6LTS - chains D and H of the 8 polymer chains in the assembly; structure by X-ray diffraction, 3.45 A resolution.

Chain D:
Molecule: DNA-directed RNA polymerase subunit beta'
Source organism: Thermus thermophilus HB8
Notes: EC 2.7.7.6
UniProt: Q8RQE8 (RPOC_THET8); residue numbers follow UniProt; this construct covers 1-1524
Sequence (1524 residues; row label = number of the first residue in the row):
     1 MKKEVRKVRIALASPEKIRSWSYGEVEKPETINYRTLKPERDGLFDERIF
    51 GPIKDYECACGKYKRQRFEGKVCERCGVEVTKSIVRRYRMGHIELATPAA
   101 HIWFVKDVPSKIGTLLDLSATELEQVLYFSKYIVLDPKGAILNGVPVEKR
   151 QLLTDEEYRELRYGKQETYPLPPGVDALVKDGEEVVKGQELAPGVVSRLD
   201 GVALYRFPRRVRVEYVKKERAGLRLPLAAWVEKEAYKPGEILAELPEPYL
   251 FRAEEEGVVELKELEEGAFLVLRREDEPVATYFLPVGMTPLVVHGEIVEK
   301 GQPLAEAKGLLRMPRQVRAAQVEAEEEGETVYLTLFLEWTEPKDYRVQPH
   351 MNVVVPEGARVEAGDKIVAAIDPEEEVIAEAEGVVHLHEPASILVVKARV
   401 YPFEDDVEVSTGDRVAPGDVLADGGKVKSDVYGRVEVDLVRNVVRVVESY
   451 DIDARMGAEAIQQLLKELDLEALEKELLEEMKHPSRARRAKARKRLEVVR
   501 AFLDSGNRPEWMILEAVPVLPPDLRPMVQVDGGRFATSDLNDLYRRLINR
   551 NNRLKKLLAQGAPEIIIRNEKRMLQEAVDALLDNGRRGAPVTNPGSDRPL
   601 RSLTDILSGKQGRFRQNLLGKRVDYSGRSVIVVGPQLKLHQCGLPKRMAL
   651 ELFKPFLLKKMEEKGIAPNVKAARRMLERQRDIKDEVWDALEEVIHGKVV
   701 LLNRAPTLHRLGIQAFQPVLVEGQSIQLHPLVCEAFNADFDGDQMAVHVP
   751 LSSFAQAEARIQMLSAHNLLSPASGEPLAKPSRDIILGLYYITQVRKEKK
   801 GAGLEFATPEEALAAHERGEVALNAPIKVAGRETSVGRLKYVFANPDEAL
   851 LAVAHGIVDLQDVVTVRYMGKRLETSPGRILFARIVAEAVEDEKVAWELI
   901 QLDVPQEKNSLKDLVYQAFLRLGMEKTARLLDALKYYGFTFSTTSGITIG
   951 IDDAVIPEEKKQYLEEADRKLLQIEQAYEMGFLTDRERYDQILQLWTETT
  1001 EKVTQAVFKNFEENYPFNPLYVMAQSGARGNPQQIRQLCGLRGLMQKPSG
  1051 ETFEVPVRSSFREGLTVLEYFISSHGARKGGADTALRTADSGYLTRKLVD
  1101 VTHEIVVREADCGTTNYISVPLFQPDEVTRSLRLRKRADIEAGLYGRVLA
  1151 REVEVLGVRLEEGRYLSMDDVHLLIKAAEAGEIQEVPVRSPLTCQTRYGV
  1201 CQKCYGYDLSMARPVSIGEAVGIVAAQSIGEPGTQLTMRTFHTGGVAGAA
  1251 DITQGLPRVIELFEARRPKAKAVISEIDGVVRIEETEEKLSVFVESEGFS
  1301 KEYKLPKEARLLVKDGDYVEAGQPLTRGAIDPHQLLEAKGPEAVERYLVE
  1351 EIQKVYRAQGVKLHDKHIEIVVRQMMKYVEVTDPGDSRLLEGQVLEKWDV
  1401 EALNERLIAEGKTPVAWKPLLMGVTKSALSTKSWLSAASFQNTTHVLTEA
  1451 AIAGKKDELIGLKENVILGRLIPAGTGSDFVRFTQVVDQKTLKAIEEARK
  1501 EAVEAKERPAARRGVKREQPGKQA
Not modelled in the structure: 1-2, 1238-1251, 1503-1524
Bound ions: Zn2+ site 1: Cys58, Cys60, Cys73, Cys76; Mg2+ site 1: Asp739, Asp741, Asp743; Mg2+ site 2 near Lys840 (its only coordinating residue here); Mg2+ site 3: Trp897, Ile900; Zn2+ site 2: Cys1112, Cys1194, Cys1201, Cys1204

Chain H:
Molecule: nontemplate DNA
Sequence (27 nucleotides; each row starts with the number of its first residue):
     1 TATAATGGGAGCTGTCACGGATGCAGG
Not modelled in the structure: 25-27

How chain D and chain H interact:
Residue-residue contacts (8):
  Pro109(D) - DG20(H)  phosphate contact
  Pro109(D) - DA21(H)  sugar contact
  Ser119(D) - DT22(H)  phosphate contact
  Ala120(D) - DT22(H)  phosphate contact
  Lys491(D) - DT22(H)  base contact
  Lys494(D) - DA21(H)  salt bridge to the phosphate
  Arg1266(D) - DA17(H)  phosphate contact
  Arg1266(D) - DC18(H)  phosphate contact
Other interface residues (no listed pair), chain D (7 interface residues in all): Lys1426
Other interface residues (no listed pair), chain H (6 interface residues in all): DG19

Summary:
The interface between chain D and chain H involves 7 residues on one side and 6 on the other; the contacts
include 1 salt bridge. The salt-bridged pair is Lys494(D)-DA21(H). Cys58(D), Cys60(D), Cys73(D) and Cys76(D)
form the Zn2+ site 1.
Chain D is DNA-directed RNA polymerase subunit beta' (Thermus thermophilus HB8) and chain H is nontemplate
DNA; the structure, Crystal structure of Thermus thermophilus transcription initiation complex comprising a
truncated sigma finger, was determined by X-ray diffraction (same publication as 6KQD, 6KQE, 6KQF, 6KQG, 6KQH,
6KQL and 6 further entries).
